6B89 - chain A; structure by X-ray diffraction, 2.00 A resolution.

Chain A:
Molecule: Lipopolysaccharide export system ATP-binding protein LptB
From: Escherichia coli (strain K12)
Notes: EC 3.6.3.-
UniProt: P0A9V1 (LPTB_ECOLI); residues 2-241 here = UniProt positions 2-241
Chain sequence (249 residues; row label = number of the first residue in the row):
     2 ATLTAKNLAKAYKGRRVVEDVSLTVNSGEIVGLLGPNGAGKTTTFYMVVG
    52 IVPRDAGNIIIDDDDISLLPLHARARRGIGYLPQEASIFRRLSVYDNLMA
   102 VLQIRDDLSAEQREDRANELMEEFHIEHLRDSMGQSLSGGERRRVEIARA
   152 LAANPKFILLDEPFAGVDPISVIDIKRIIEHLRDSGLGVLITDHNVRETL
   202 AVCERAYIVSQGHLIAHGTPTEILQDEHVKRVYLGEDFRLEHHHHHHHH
Unresolved in the structure: 236-250
Construct notes: expression tag (242-250)
UniProt features mapped onto this chain:
  - binding site (ATP): Gly36 to Thr43
Metal / ion sites: Mg2+: Thr43, Gln85 (together with ADP)
Residues lining bound ligands:
  - ADP (adenosine-5'-diphosphate): Tyr13, Arg16, Val18, Pro37, Asn38, Gly39, Ala40, Gly41, Lys42, Thr43, Thr44, Gln85
  - novobiocin (NOV): Leu72, His73, Ala76, Tyr82, Pro84, Glu86, Ala87, Ser88, Phe90, Val102, Arg150
What the authors report for this chain:
  - binding site for novobiocin: Phe90, Arg91
  - mutagenesis - R91S: increased growth in response to lptFG(ch) (citing earlier work)
  - mutagenesis - E163Q: abolished catalytic activity
  - mutagenesis - R144H: increased growth in response to novobiocin
  - mutagenesis - G33C: increased growth in response to all antibiotics tested

Overview:
Ligands of chain A: ADP and novobiocin. The Mg2+ site is built by Thr43 and Gln85. UniProt lists 8 ATP-binding
residues. The paper reports a binding site for novobiocin at Phe90 and Arg91; R91S increases growth in
response to lptFG(ch); 4 substitutions were tested in all.
Chain A is Lipopolysaccharide export system ATP-binding protein LptB (Escherichia coli (strain K12)); the
structure, E. coli LptB in complex with ADP and novobiocin, was determined by X-ray diffraction (same
publication as 6B8B).
